Entry 7AML (electron microscopy, 3.50 A resolution); this record covers chains C and F of the 6 polymer chains in the assembly.

== Chain C (and F) ==
Name: Glial cell line-derived neurotrophic factor
From: Danio rerio
Notes: chain F of this document is another copy of the same molecule, construct and numbering; everything in this record applies to it too
Reference sequence: Q98TU0 (GDNF_DANRE); residues 135-235 here = UniProt positions 135-235
Amino-acid sequence (101 residues; each row starts with the number of its first residue):
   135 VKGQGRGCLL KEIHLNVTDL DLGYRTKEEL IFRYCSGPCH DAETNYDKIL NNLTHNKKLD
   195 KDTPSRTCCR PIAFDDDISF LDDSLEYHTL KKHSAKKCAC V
Disordered / not traced: 135-137
Curated features (UniProtKB/Swiss-Prot):
  - glycosylation (N-linked (GlcNAc...) asparagine): Asn150, Asn186
Disulfides: Cys142-Cys203, Cys169-Cys232, Cys173-Cys234
Covalently attached groups: N-acetylglucosamine (NAG) linked to Asn150
Reported in the primary citation:
  - mutagenesis - E220A/H222A, L224A: decreased expression

== Chain C / chain F interface ==
Contacting residue pairs (50; chain C residue first):
  Lys145(C) - Asp196(F)  salt bridge
  Ile147(C) - Leu193(F)  hydrophobic
  Leu149(C) - Lys192(F)
  Asp153(C) - Leu187(F)
  Leu154(C) - Asn186(F)  hydrogen bond (backbone-side chain)
  Asp155(C) - Asn186(F)
  Asp155(C) - Asn190(F)
  Phe166(C) - Ile183(F)  hydrophobic
  Tyr168(C) - Asp196(F)
  Cys169(C) - Tyr180(F)
  Cys169(C) - Pro198(F)
  Thr178(C) - Phe208(F)
  Asn179(C) - Lys225(F)  hydrogen bond (side chain-backbone)
  Asn179(C) - Lys226(F)
  Tyr180(C) - Cys169(F)
  Tyr180(C) - Pro205(F)  hydrophobic
  Tyr180(C) - Phe208(F)  hydrophobic
  Tyr180(C) - Lys226(F)  hydrogen bond (backbone-backbone)
  Asp181(C) - Arg204(F)  salt bridge
  Ile183(C) - Phe166(F)  hydrophobic
  Asn186(C) - Leu154(F)  hydrogen bond (side chain-backbone)
  Asn186(C) - Asp155(F)
  Leu187(C) - Asp153(F)
  Asn190(C) - Asp155(F)
  Lys192(C) - Leu149(F)
  Leu193(C) - Ile147(F)  hydrophobic
  Asp196(C) - Lys145(F)  salt bridge
  Asp196(C) - Tyr168(F)  hydrogen bond
  Pro198(C) - Tyr168(F)  hydrophobic
  Pro198(C) - Cys169(F)
  Pro198(C) - Ser170(F)
  Ser199(C) - Cys202(F)
  Ser199(C) - Cys203(F)  hydrogen bond (side chain-backbone)
  Ser199(C) - Arg204(F)
  Arg200(C) - Arg204(F)
  Thr201(C) - Arg204(F)
  Cys202(C) - Ser199(F)
  Cys202(C) - Cys202(F)  disulfide
  Cys202(C) - Val235(F)
  Cys203(C) - Ser199(F)  hydrogen bond (backbone-side chain)
  Arg204(C) - Asp181(F)  salt bridge
  Arg204(C) - Val235(F)
  Pro205(C) - Tyr180(F)  hydrophobic
  Phe208(C) - Thr178(F)
  Phe208(C) - Tyr180(F)  hydrophobic
  Lys225(C) - Asn179(F)  hydrogen bond (backbone-side chain)
  Lys226(C) - Asn179(F)
  Lys226(C) - Tyr180(F)
  Val235(C) - Arg204(F)  hydrogen bond (backbone-side chain)
  Val235(C) - Val235(F)
Other interface residues (no listed pair), chain C (36 interface residues in all): Arg167, Ser170, Leu184, His227
Other interface residues (no listed pair), chain F (35 interface residues in all): Arg167, Leu184, Thr201, His227
Cross-chain cystine bridges: Cys202(C)-Cys202(F)

== Overview ==
Chain C and chain F form an interface of 36 and 35 residues respectively; the contacts include 1 disulfide
bond, 9 hydrogen bonds and 4 salt bridges. Among the polar pairs are Lys145(C)-Asp196(F), Asp181(C)-Arg204(F)
and Leu154(C)-Asn186(F). From the paper: E220A/H222A and L224A of chain C reduce expression.
Both chains are Glial cell line-derived neurotrophic factor (Danio rerio). Entry 7AML (RET/GDNF/GFRa1
extracellular complex Cryo-EM structure) was determined by electron microscopy, deposited together with 7AMK
and 7AB8.
